Entry 8P5X (electron microscopy, 2.29 A resolution); this record covers chains A and B of the 12 polymer chains in the assembly.

# Chain A (and B)
Name: 2-oxoglutarate dehydrogenase E1/E2 component
Organism: Corynebacterium glutamicum ATCC 13032
Notes: EC 1.2.4.2, 2.3.1.61; chain B of this document is another copy of the same molecule, construct and numbering; everything in this record applies to it too
Reference sequence: Q8NRC3 (ODO12_CORGL); residues 1-1221 here = UniProt positions 1-1221
Chain sequence (1223 residues; row label = number of the first residue in the row; numbers below 1 keep their minus sign (Gly-1 is residue -1)):
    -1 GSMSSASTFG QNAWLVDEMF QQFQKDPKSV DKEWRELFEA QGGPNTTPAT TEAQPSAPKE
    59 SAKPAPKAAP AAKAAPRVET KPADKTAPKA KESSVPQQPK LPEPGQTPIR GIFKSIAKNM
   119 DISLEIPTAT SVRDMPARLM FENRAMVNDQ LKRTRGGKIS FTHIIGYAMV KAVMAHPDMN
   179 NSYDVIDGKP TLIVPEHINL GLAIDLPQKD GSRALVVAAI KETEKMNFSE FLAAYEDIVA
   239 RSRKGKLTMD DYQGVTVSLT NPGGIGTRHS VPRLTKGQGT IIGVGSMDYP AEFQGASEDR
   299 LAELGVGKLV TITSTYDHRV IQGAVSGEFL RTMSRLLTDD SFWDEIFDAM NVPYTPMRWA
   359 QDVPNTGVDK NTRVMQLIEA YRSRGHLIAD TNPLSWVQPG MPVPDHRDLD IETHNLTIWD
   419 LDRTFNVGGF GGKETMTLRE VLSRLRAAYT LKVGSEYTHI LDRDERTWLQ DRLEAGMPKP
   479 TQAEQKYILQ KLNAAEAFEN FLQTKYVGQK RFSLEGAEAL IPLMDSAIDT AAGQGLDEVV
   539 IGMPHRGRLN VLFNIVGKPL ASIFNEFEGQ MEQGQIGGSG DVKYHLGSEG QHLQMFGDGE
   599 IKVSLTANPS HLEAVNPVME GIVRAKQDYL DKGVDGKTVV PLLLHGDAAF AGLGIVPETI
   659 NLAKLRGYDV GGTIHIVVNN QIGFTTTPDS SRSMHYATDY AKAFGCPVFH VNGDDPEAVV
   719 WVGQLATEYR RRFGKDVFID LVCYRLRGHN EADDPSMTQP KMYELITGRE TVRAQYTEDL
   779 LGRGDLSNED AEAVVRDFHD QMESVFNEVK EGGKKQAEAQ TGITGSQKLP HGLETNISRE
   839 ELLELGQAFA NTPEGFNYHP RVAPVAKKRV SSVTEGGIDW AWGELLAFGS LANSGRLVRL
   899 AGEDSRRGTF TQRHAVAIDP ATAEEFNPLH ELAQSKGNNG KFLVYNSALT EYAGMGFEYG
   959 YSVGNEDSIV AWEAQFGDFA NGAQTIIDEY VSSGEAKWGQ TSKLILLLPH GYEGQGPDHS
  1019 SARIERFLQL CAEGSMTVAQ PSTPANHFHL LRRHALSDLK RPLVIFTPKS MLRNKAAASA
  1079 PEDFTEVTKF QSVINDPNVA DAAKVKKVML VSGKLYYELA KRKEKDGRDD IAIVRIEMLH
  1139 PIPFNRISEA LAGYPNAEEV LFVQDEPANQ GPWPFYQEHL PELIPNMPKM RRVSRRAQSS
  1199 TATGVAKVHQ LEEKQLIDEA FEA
Not modelled in the structure: -1 to 101, 564-577, 806-829
Sequence notes: expression tag (-1 to 0)
UniProt features mapped onto this chain:
  - region: Ser2 to Gly40 (2-oxoglutarate dehydrogenase E1, N-terminal part)
  - active site: His316 (Proton acceptor)
  - binding site (thiamine diphosphate): Arg544, Ser608, Leu610, Asp645, Ala646, Ala647, Asn678
  - binding site (2-oxoglutarate): His583, Ser608, His1017
  - binding site (Mg(2+)): Asp645, Asn678, Ile680
  - binding site (acetyl-CoA): Thr1035, Arg1051, Lys1087, Ser1090, Arg1144
  - mutagenesis: Thr258 (T258A: Loss of E2 succinyltransferase activity, but nearly no effect on E1 dehydrogenase activity), His316 (H316C: Loss of E2 succinyltransferase activity, and 2-fold reduction in E1 dehydrogenase activity), Gln320 (Q320D: Slight reduction in E2 succinyltransferase activity and in E1 dehydrogenase activity)
Ion coordination: Mg2+: Asn678, Ile680 (together with thiamine diphosphate)
Residues lining bound ligands:
  - thiamine diphosphate (TPP), molecule 1: Arg544, Ser608, His609, Leu610, Gly644, Asp645, Ala646, Ala647, Leu651, Asn678, Ile680, Gly681, Phe682, His747
  - thiamine diphosphate (TPP), molecule 2: Glu901, Leu947, Glu949, Gln973, Phe977
What the authors report for this chain:
  - contacts within the chain: Ala300-Arg421 (backbone contact), Arg298-Glu301 (salt bridge), Arg153-Asp777 (salt bridge)
  - catalytic residues: His316, Gln320, His543, His583, His747, His1017 (citing earlier work)
  - specificity-determining residues: Ser129, Tyr314 (by similarity / conservation)

# Interface between chain A and chain B
Pairs across the interface (162):
  Gly365(A) - Asn424(B)
  Val366(A) - Gly426(B)
  Thr370(A) - Thr370(B)  hydrogen bond
  Met373(A) - Gln374(B)
  Gln374(A) - Met373(B)
  Arg382(A) - Thr456(B)
  Arg382(A) - His457(B)
  Arg382(A) - Ile458(B)  hydrogen bond (side chain-backbone)
  Arg382(A) - Leu459(B)
  Asn424(A) - Gly365(B)
  Gly426(A) - Val366(B)
  Thr456(A) - Arg382(B)
  His457(A) - Arg382(B)
  Ile458(A) - Arg382(B)  hydrogen bond (backbone-side chain)
  Leu459(A) - Arg382(B)
  Gly578(A) - Gly1202(B)  hydrogen bond (backbone-backbone)
  Asp579(A) - Pro1015(B)
  Val580(A) - Gly1202(B)
  Pro607(A) - Asp1016(B)
  Ser608(A) - Asp1016(B)  hydrogen bond (backbone-side chain)
  Ser608(A) - His1017(B)
  His609(A) - Asp976(B)  hydrogen bond (side chain-backbone)
  His609(A) - Phe977(B)
  His609(A) - Asn979(B)  hydrogen bond
  His609(A) - Asp1016(B)  salt bridge
  Leu610(A) - Leu947(B)  hydrophobic
  Ala647(A) - Leu947(B)
  Ala649(A) - Asn659(B)  hydrogen bond (backbone-side chain)
  Gly650(A) - Glu656(B)
  Gly650(A) - Leu947(B)
  Leu651(A) - Glu656(B)
  Leu651(A) - Leu947(B)
  Leu651(A) - Glu949(B)
  Gly652(A) - Gly652(B)
  Gly652(A) - Glu656(B)  hydrogen bond (backbone-side chain)
  Pro655(A) - Pro655(B)  hydrophobic
  Glu656(A) - Gly650(B)
  Glu656(A) - Leu651(B)
  Glu656(A) - Gly652(B)  hydrogen bond (side chain-backbone)
  Asn659(A) - Ala649(B)  hydrogen bond (side chain-backbone)
  Asn659(A) - Ser689(B)  hydrogen bond (side chain-backbone)
  Asn659(A) - Arg690(B)
  Asn659(A) - Ser691(B)  hydrogen bond (backbone-side chain)
  Asn659(A) - Met692(B)
  Ala661(A) - Ser691(B)
  Lys662(A) - Ser691(B)  hydrogen bond (backbone-side chain)
  Leu663(A) - Asp687(B)
  Leu663(A) - Ser688(B)
  Leu663(A) - Ser689(B)
  Leu663(A) - Arg690(B)
  Leu663(A) - Ser691(B)
  Phe682(A) - Asp902(B)
  Phe682(A) - Arg905(B)
  Phe682(A) - Thr907(B)
  Phe682(A) - Gln973(B)
  Thr683(A) - Asp902(B)  hydrogen bond
  Thr683(A) - Arg905(B)
  Thr684(A) - Asp902(B)  hydrogen bond
  Asp687(A) - Leu663(B)
  Ser688(A) - Leu663(B)
  Ser688(A) - Ser945(B)
  Ser689(A) - Asn659(B)  hydrogen bond (backbone-side chain)
  Ser689(A) - Leu663(B)
  Ser689(A) - Ala946(B)
  Arg690(A) - Asn659(B)
  Arg690(A) - Leu663(B)
  Ser691(A) - Asn659(B)  hydrogen bond (side chain-backbone)
  Ser691(A) - Ala661(B)
  Ser691(A) - Lys662(B)  hydrogen bond (side chain-backbone)
  Ser691(A) - Leu663(B)
  Met692(A) - Asn659(B)
  Met692(A) - Ala701(B)
  Met692(A) - Phe702(B)  hydrophobic
  Asp697(A) - Ala701(B)
  Lys700(A) - Lys700(B)
  Ala701(A) - Met692(B)
  Ala701(A) - Asp697(B)
  Phe702(A) - Met692(B)  hydrophobic
  Asp752(A) - Arg859(B)  salt bridge
  Ser754(A) - His857(B)  hydrogen bond
  Met755(A) - His857(B)
  Met755(A) - Arg859(B)
  Met755(A) - Val860(B)  hydrophobic
  Met755(A) - Thr909(B)
  Met755(A) - His912(B)  hydrogen bond
  Thr756(A) - Arg905(B)
  Thr756(A) - Ile916(B)
  Pro758(A) - Pro918(B)
  Lys759(A) - Pro918(B)  hydrogen bond (side chain-backbone)
  Lys759(A) - Ala919(B)  hydrogen bond (side chain-backbone)
  Lys759(A) - Thr920(B)
  Lys759(A) - Ala921(B)
  His857(A) - Ser754(B)  hydrogen bond
  His857(A) - Met755(B)
  Arg859(A) - Asp752(B)  salt bridge
  Arg859(A) - Met755(B)
  Val860(A) - Met755(B)  hydrophobic
  Asp902(A) - Phe682(B)
  Asp902(A) - Thr683(B)  hydrogen bond
  Asp902(A) - Thr684(B)  hydrogen bond
  Arg905(A) - Phe682(B)
  Arg905(A) - Thr683(B)
  Arg905(A) - Thr756(B)
  Thr907(A) - Phe682(B)
  Thr909(A) - Met755(B)
  His912(A) - Met755(B)  hydrogen bond
  Ile916(A) - Thr756(B)
  Pro918(A) - Pro758(B)
  Pro918(A) - Lys759(B)  hydrogen bond (backbone-side chain)
  Ala919(A) - Lys759(B)  hydrogen bond (backbone-side chain)
  Thr920(A) - Lys759(B)
  Ala921(A) - Lys759(B)
  Ser945(A) - Ser688(B)
  Ala946(A) - Ser689(B)
  Leu947(A) - Leu610(B)  hydrophobic
  Leu947(A) - Ala647(B)
  Leu947(A) - Gly650(B)
  Leu947(A) - Leu651(B)
  Glu949(A) - Leu651(B)
  Gln973(A) - Phe682(B)
  Asp976(A) - His609(B)  hydrogen bond (backbone-side chain)
  Phe977(A) - His609(B)
  Asn979(A) - His609(B)  hydrogen bond
  Asn979(A) - Gln982(B)
  Asn979(A) - Asp986(B)
  Asn979(A) - Glu987(B)
  Gln982(A) - Asn979(B)
  Gln982(A) - Arg1024(B)
  Asp986(A) - Asn979(B)
  Asp986(A) - Arg1021(B)  salt bridge
  Asp986(A) - Arg1024(B)  salt bridge
  Glu987(A) - Asn979(B)
  Glu987(A) - Asp1016(B)
  Ser990(A) - Ser1197(B)
  Ala994(A) - Ser1197(B)
  Pro1015(A) - Asp579(B)
  Asp1016(A) - Pro607(B)
  Asp1016(A) - Ser608(B)  hydrogen bond (side chain-backbone)
  Asp1016(A) - His609(B)  salt bridge
  Asp1016(A) - Glu987(B)
  His1017(A) - Ser608(B)
  Arg1021(A) - Asp986(B)  salt bridge
  Arg1021(A) - Leu1028(B)
  Glu1023(A) - Gln1027(B)
  Arg1024(A) - Gln982(B)
  Arg1024(A) - Asp986(B)  salt bridge
  Gln1027(A) - Glu1023(B)
  Gln1027(A) - Gln1027(B)
  Gln1027(A) - Asn1167(B)  hydrogen bond (backbone-side chain)
  Leu1028(A) - Arg1021(B)
  Ala1030(A) - Gln1196(B)
  Glu1031(A) - Arg1194(B)  salt bridge
  Asn1167(A) - Gln1027(B)  hydrogen bond (side chain-backbone)
  Gln1175(A) - Gln1175(B)
  Gln1175(A) - Glu1176(B)
  Glu1176(A) - Gln1175(B)
  Arg1194(A) - Glu1031(B)  salt bridge
  Gln1196(A) - Ala1030(B)
  Ser1197(A) - Ser990(B)
  Ser1197(A) - Ala994(B)
  Gly1202(A) - Gly578(B)  hydrogen bond (backbone-backbone)
  Gly1202(A) - Val580(B)
Also at the interface, not in a pair above, chain A (118 interface residues in all): Asn369, Pro402, Asp403, Arg405, Asp406, Thr411, Arg461, Asp462, Arg464, Ala646, Leu660, Tyr698, Glu762, Asn944, Thr948, Gly980, Thr983, Ser991, Lys995, Cys1029, Ser1033, Trp1171, Pro1172, Ala1195, Ser1198, Thr1201
Also at the interface, not in a pair above, chain B (118 interface residues in all): Asn369, Pro402, Asp403, Arg405, Asp406, Thr411, Arg461, Asp462, Arg464, Ala646, Leu660, Tyr698, Glu762, Asn944, Thr948, Gly980, Thr983, Ser991, Lys995, Cys1029, Ser1033, Trp1171, Pro1172, Ala1195, Ser1198, Thr1201

# Summary
The chain A/chain B interface involves 118 residues from each chain, with 35 hydrogen bonds and 10 salt
bridges. Among the polar pairs are His609(A)-Asp1016(B), Asp752(A)-Arg859(B) and Asp986(A)-Arg1021(B). Ligands
of chain A: thiamine diphosphate. The paper reports catalytic residues His316(A), Gln320(A) and His543(A)
among others; specificity determinants Ser129(A) and Tyr314(A).
Chain A and chain B are both 2-oxoglutarate dehydrogenase E1/E2 component (Corynebacterium glutamicum ATCC
13032); the structure, Single particle cryo-EM structure of the complex between Corynebacterium glutamicum
homohexameric 2-oxoglutarate dehydrogenase OdhA and the ..., was determined by electron microscopy, deposited
together with 8P5R.
